Entry 8QM0 (X-ray diffraction, 1.76 A resolution); this record covers chains A and E.

# Chain A
Protein: Oligopeptide-binding protein AmiA
Source organism: Streptococcus pneumoniae
UniProt: P18791 (AMIA_STRPN); residue numbers follow UniProt; this construct covers 22-659
Sequence (638 residues; row label = number of the first residue in the row):
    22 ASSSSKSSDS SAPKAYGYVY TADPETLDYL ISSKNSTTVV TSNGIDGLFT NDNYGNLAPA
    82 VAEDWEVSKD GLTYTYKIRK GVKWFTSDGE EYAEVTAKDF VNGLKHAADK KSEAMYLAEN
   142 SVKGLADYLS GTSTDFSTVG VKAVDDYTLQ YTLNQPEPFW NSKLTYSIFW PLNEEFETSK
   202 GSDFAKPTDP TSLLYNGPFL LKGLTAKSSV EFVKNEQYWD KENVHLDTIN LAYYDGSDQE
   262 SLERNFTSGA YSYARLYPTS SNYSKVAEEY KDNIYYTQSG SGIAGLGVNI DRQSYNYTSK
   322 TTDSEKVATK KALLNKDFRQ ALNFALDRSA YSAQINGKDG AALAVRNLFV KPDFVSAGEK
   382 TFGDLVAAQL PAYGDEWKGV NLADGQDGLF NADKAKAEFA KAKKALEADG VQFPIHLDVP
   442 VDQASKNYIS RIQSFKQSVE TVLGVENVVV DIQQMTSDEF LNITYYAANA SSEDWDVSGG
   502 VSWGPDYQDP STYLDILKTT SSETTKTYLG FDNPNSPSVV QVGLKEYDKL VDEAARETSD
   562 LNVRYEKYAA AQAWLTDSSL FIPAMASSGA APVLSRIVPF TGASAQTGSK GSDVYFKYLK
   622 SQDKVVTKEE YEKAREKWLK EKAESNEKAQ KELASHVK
Disordered / not traced: 22-32
Construct notes: engineered mutation Ser23 (Cys in P18791)
From the paper describing this entry:
  - binding site for Ala-lys-thr-ile-lys-ile-thr-gln-thr-arg (chain E): Ser54, Asn56, Asp443, Ser446, Tyr449, Phe481, Tyr486, Trp504, Asp507, Glu524, Thr528, Gly590

# Chain E
Protein: Ala-lys-thr-ile-lys-ile-thr-gln-thr-arg
Sequence (10 residues; numbered 1 to 10; the number before each row is that of its first residue):
     1 AKTIKITQTR

# How chain A and chain E interact
Residue-residue contacts (56; chain A residue first):
  Tyr37(A) - Arg10(E)  hydrogen bond
  Tyr39(A) - Thr9(E)  hydrogen bond (side chain-backbone)
  Tyr39(A) - Arg10(E)
  Val40(A) - Thr9(E)
  Thr42(A) - Ile4(E)
  Thr42(A) - Thr7(E)
  Thr42(A) - Thr9(E)
  Ala43(A) - Ile4(E)  hydrophobic
  Ser54(A) - Ala1(E)
  Ser54(A) - Lys2(E)  hydrogen bond (backbone-backbone)
  Lys55(A) - Lys2(E)
  Asn56(A) - Lys2(E)  hydrogen bond (backbone-backbone)
  Asn56(A) - Thr3(E)
  Tyr255(A) - Thr7(E)
  Tyr255(A) - Thr9(E)
  Tyr274(A) - Thr9(E)
  Arg276(A) - Gln8(E)  hydrogen bond (side chain-backbone)
  Arg276(A) - Thr9(E)
  Tyr278(A) - Gln8(E)  hydrogen bond (side chain-backbone)
  Ala305(A) - Lys5(E)
  Gly306(A) - Lys5(E)
  Tyr352(A) - Lys5(E)  hydrogen bond
  Ile356(A) - Gln8(E)
  Asp443(A) - Ile6(E)
  Ser446(A) - Ile6(E)  hydrogen bond (side chain-backbone)
  Asn448(A) - Ile6(E)
  Tyr449(A) - Ile6(E)
  Arg452(A) - Lys5(E)  hydrogen bond (side chain-backbone)
  Arg452(A) - Ile6(E)  hydrogen bond (side chain-backbone)
  Phe481(A) - Ile6(E)  hydrophobic
  Tyr486(A) - Lys2(E)
  Tyr486(A) - Thr3(E)
  Tyr486(A) - Ile4(E)  hydrophobic
  Gly500(A) - Lys5(E)  hydrogen bond (backbone-side chain)
  Gly501(A) - Ile4(E)
  Gly501(A) - Lys5(E)  hydrogen bond (backbone-backbone)
  Val502(A) - Lys2(E)
  Val502(A) - Thr3(E)
  Ser503(A) - Ala1(E)
  Ser503(A) - Lys2(E)
  Ser503(A) - Thr3(E)  hydrogen bond (backbone-backbone)
  Ser503(A) - Lys5(E)
  Trp504(A) - Ala1(E)
  Trp504(A) - Lys2(E)
  Gly505(A) - Ala1(E)  hydrogen bond (backbone-backbone)
  Asp507(A) - Ala1(E)  hydrogen bond (side chain-backbone)
  Glu524(A) - Lys2(E)  salt bridge
  Thr528(A) - Lys2(E)  hydrogen bond
  Tyr529(A) - Lys2(E)
  Met586(A) - Lys5(E)
  Met586(A) - Gln8(E)
  Ala587(A) - Gln8(E)
  Ser588(A) - Gln8(E)
  Ser589(A) - Arg10(E)
  Gly590(A) - Arg10(E)  hydrogen bond (backbone-backbone)
  Asp614(A) - Arg10(E)  hydrogen bond (backbone-side chain)
Other interface residues (no listed pair), chain A (44 interface residues in all): Asp256, Gly257, Leu482, Lys527, Ser613

# Summary
The interface between chain A and chain E involves 44 residues on one side and 10 on the other; the contacts
include 18 hydrogen bonds and 1 salt bridge. Polar pairs include Glu524(A)-Lys2(E), Tyr37(A)-Arg10(E) and
Tyr39(A)-Thr9(E). From the paper: a binding site for Ala-lys-thr-ile-lys-ile-thr-gln-thr-arg (chain E) at
Ser54(A), Asn56(A) and Asp443(A) among others.
Here chain A is Oligopeptide-binding protein AmiA (Streptococcus pneumoniae) and chain E is
Ala-lys-thr-ile-lys-ile-thr-gln-thr-arg. Entry 8QM0 (Crystal structure of the pneumococcal Substrate-binding
protein AmiA in complex with Peptide 5) was determined by X-ray diffraction together with 8A42, 8QLG, 8QLJ,
8QLK, 8QLM and 8QLV from the same study.
